PDB entry 6TDV | electron microscopy, 2.80 A resolution | chains M and m of the 38 polymer chains in the assembly

# Chain M (and m)
Molecule: ATPEG1
Organism: Euglena gracilis
Notes: chain m of this document is another copy of the same molecule, construct and numbering; everything in this record applies to it too
Amino-acid sequence (169 residues; numbered 1 to 169; the number before each row is that of its first residue):
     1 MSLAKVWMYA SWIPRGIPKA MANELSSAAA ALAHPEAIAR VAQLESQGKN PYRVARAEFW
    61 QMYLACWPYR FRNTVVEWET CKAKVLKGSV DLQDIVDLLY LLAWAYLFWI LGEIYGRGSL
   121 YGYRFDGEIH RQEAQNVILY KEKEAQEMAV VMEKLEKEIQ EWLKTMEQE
Unresolved in the structure: 1, 168-169

# Interface between chain M and chain m
Pairs across the interface - 50 pairs, chain M then chain m:
  Ala22(M) - Phe71(m)
  Leu25(M) - Phe71(m)  hydrophobic
  Ser26(M) - Pro68(m)
  Ala29(M) - Leu64(m)
  Ala29(M) - Pro68(m)
  Ala33(M) - Gln61(m)
  Ala33(M) - Leu64(m)  hydrophobic
  His34(M) - Gln61(m)  hydrogen bond (backbone-side chain)
  Ala37(M) - Gln61(m)
  Ala37(M) - Met62(m)  hydrophobic
  Ile38(M) - Ala65(m)  hydrophobic
  Arg40(M) - Met62(m)
  Val41(M) - Met62(m)  hydrophobic
  Val41(M) - Ala65(m)  hydrophobic
  Val41(M) - Cys66(m)  hydrophobic
  Glu45(M) - Tyr69(m)
  Glu45(M) - Arg72(m)
  Asn50(M) - Tyr69(m)
  Pro51(M) - Cys66(m)
  Pro51(M) - Tyr69(m)
  Tyr52(M) - Tyr63(m)  hydrophobic
  Tyr52(M) - Cys66(m)  hydrogen bond (backbone-side chain)
  Tyr52(M) - Arg70(m)
  Ala55(M) - Phe59(m)
  Ala55(M) - Met62(m)  hydrophobic
  Phe59(M) - Ala55(m)
  Phe59(M) - Phe59(m)  hydrophobic
  Gln61(M) - Ala33(m)
  Gln61(M) - His34(m)  hydrogen bond (side chain-backbone)
  Met62(M) - Ala37(m)  hydrophobic
  Met62(M) - Arg40(m)
  Met62(M) - Val41(m)  hydrophobic
  Met62(M) - Ala55(m)  hydrophobic
  Tyr63(M) - Tyr52(m)  hydrophobic
  Leu64(M) - Ala29(m)
  Leu64(M) - Ala33(m)  hydrophobic
  Ala65(M) - Ile38(m)  hydrophobic
  Ala65(M) - Val41(m)  hydrophobic
  Cys66(M) - Val41(m)  hydrophobic
  Cys66(M) - Pro51(m)
  Cys66(M) - Tyr52(m)  hydrogen bond (side chain-backbone)
  Pro68(M) - Ser26(m)
  Pro68(M) - Ala29(m)
  Tyr69(M) - Glu45(m)
  Tyr69(M) - Asn50(m)
  Tyr69(M) - Pro51(m)
  Arg70(M) - Tyr52(m)
  Phe71(M) - Ala22(m)
  Phe71(M) - Leu25(m)  hydrophobic
  Arg72(M) - Glu45(m)
Also at the interface, not in a pair above, chain M (32 interface residues in all): Leu32, Leu44, Lys49, Arg56, Trp67
Also at the interface, not in a pair above, chain m (32 interface residues in all): Leu32, Leu44, Lys49, Arg56, Trp67

# In short
Chain M and chain m each contribute 32 residues to their interface, with 4 hydrogen bonds. Among the polar
pairs are His34(M)-Gln61(m) and Tyr52(M)-Cys66(m).
Both chains are ATPEG1 (Euglena gracilis). Entry 6TDV (Cryo-EM structure of Euglena gracilis mitochondrial ATP
synthase, membrane region) was determined by electron microscopy, deposited together with 6TDU, 6TDW, 6TDX,
6TDY, 6TDZ and 6TE0.
